Entry 4BX7 (X-ray diffraction, 2.26 A resolution); this record covers chains A and B.

[Chain A]
Molecule: Streptavidin
From: Streptomyces avidinii
UniProtKB: P22629 (SAV_STRAV); residues 13-139 here correspond to UniProt positions 37-163 (UniProt number = residue number + 24)
Chain sequence (128 residues; numbered 13 to 140; the number before each row is that of its first residue):
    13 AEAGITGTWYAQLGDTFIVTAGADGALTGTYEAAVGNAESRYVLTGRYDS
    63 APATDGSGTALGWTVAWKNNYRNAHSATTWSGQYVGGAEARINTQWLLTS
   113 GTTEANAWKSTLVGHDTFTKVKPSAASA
Disordered / not traced: 13-14, 134-140
Differences from the reference sequence: expression tag (140); engineered mutation Ala-23 (Asn47 in P22629), Asp-27 (Ser51 in P22629), Ala-45 (Ser69 in P22629)
Ligand contacts: biotin-4-fluorescein (B4F): Leu-110, Thr-111, Ser-112, Trp-120, Lys-121, Ser-122, Thr-123, Leu-124

[Chain B]
Molecule: Streptavidin
From: Streptomyces avidinii
UniProtKB: P22629 (SAV_STRAV); residues 13-139 here correspond to UniProt positions 37-163 (UniProt number = residue number + 24)
Chain sequence (133 residues; each row starts with the number of its first residue):
    13 AEAGITGTWYNQLGSTFIVTAGADGALTGTYESAVGNAESRYVLTGRYDS
    63 APATDGSGTALGWTVAWKNNYRNAHSATTWSGQYVGGAEARINTQWLLTS
   113 GTTEANAWKSTLVGHDTFTKVKPSAASEEEEEE
Disordered / not traced: 13-15, 134-145
Differences from the reference sequence: expression tag (140-145)
Ligand contacts: biotin-4-fluorescein (B4F): Asn-23, Leu-25, Ser-27, Tyr-43, Ser-45, Val-47, Gly-48, Asn-49, Ala-50, Trp-79, Ala-86, Ser-88, Thr-90, Trp-92, Trp-108, Leu-110, Ser-112, Lys-121, Leu-124, Asp-128

[Interface between chain A and chain B]
Residue-residue contacts (82):
  Val-55(A) / Arg-59(B)
  Thr-57(A) / Thr-57(B)
  Thr-57(A) / Arg-59(B)
  Gly-58(A) / Thr-57(B)
  Arg-59(A) / Val-55(B)
  Arg-59(A) / Thr-57(B)
  Arg-59(A) / Thr-76(B)
  Arg-59(A) / Ala-78(B)
  Tyr-60(A) / Ala-78(B)
  Asp-61(A) / Lys-80(B)
  Asp-61(A) / Asn-85(B)  hydrogen bond
  Asp-61(A) / His-87(B)  salt bridge
  Ser-62(A) / Lys-80(B)  hydrogen bond
  Ala-63(A) / Lys-80(B)
  Ala-63(A) / Asn-85(B)  hydrogen bond (backbone-side chain)
  Ala-63(A) / His-87(B)
  Pro-64(A) / His-87(B)
  Ala-65(A) / His-87(B)
  Ser-69(A) / Gly-113(B)
  Ser-69(A) / Thr-114(B)
  Ser-69(A) / Thr-115(B)
  Gly-70(A) / Gly-113(B)
  Gly-70(A) / Thr-114(B)  hydrogen bond (backbone-backbone)
  Ala-72(A) / His-87(B)
  Ala-72(A) / Ser-88(B)
  Ala-72(A) / Ala-89(B)
  Ala-72(A) / Thr-111(B)
  Ala-72(A) / Gly-113(B)
  Leu-73(A) / Ala-89(B)
  Gly-74(A) / Thr-76(B)
  Gly-74(A) / Thr-91(B)
  Trp-75(A) / Thr-76(B)
  Thr-76(A) / Arg-59(B)
  Thr-76(A) / Gly-74(B)
  Thr-76(A) / Trp-75(B)
  Thr-76(A) / Thr-76(B)
  Ala-78(A) / Arg-59(B)
  Lys-80(A) / Asp-61(B)
  Lys-80(A) / Ser-62(B)
  Lys-80(A) / Ala-63(B)
  Asn-85(A) / Asp-61(B)  hydrogen bond
  Asn-85(A) / Ala-63(B)  hydrogen bond (side chain-backbone)
  His-87(A) / Asp-61(B)  salt bridge
  His-87(A) / Ala-63(B)  hydrogen bond (side chain-backbone)
  His-87(A) / Pro-64(B)
  His-87(A) / Ala-65(B)
  His-87(A) / Ala-72(B)
  Ser-88(A) / Ala-72(B)
  Ala-89(A) / Ala-72(B)
  Ala-89(A) / Ser-93(B)
  Thr-91(A) / Gly-74(B)
  Thr-91(A) / Thr-91(B)  hydrogen bond
  Thr-91(A) / Trp-92(B)
  Thr-91(A) / Ser-93(B)
  Trp-92(A) / Thr-91(B)
  Ser-93(A) / Ala-89(B)
  Ser-93(A) / Thr-91(B)
  Ser-93(A) / Leu-109(B)  hydrogen bond (side chain-backbone)
  Ser-93(A) / Thr-111(B)  hydrogen bond
  Gly-94(A) / Thr-111(B)
  Gln-95(A) / Ser-112(B)
  Gln-95(A) / Gly-113(B)
  Gln-95(A) / Thr-114(B)  hydrogen bond (side chain-backbone)
  Val-97(A) / Glu-116(B)
  Gln-107(A) / Leu-109(B)
  Gln-107(A) / Thr-123(B)
  Trp-108(A) / Leu-109(B)
  Leu-109(A) / Ser-93(B)  hydrogen bond (backbone-side chain)
  Leu-109(A) / Gln-107(B)
  Leu-109(A) / Leu-109(B)  hydrophobic
  Thr-111(A) / Ala-72(B)
  Thr-111(A) / Ser-93(B)  hydrogen bond
  Thr-111(A) / Gly-94(B)  hydrogen bond (side chain-backbone)
  Ser-112(A) / Gln-95(B)
  Gly-113(A) / Gly-70(B)
  Gly-113(A) / Gln-95(B)
  Thr-114(A) / Ser-69(B)
  Thr-114(A) / Gly-70(B)  hydrogen bond (backbone-backbone)
  Thr-114(A) / Gln-95(B)  hydrogen bond
  Thr-115(A) / Ser-69(B)
  Glu-116(A) / Val-97(B)
  Thr-123(A) / Gln-107(B)  hydrogen bond
Also at the interface, not in a pair above, chain A (43 interface residues in all): Gly-68, Val-77, Leu-110, Ser-122
Also at the interface, not in a pair above, chain B (43 interface residues in all): Gly-58, Tyr-60, Gly-68, Leu-73, Trp-108, Leu-110, Ala-119, Ser-122

[In short]
The chain A/chain B interface involves 43 residues from each chain, with 17 hydrogen bonds and 2 salt bridges.
Among the polar pairs are Asp-61(A)/His-87(B), His-87(A)/Asp-61(B) and Asp-61(A)/Asn-85(B).
Biotin-4-fluorescein is bound between chain A and chain B.
Chain A is Streptavidin and chain B is Streptavidin, both from Streptomyces avidinii; the structure,
trans-divalent streptavidin bound to biotin-4-fluorescein, was determined by X-ray diffraction, deposited
together with 4BX5 and 4BX6.
